8U7Z - chains K1 and K5 of the 15 polymer chains in the assembly; structure by electron microscopy, 2.97 A resolution.

# Chain K1 (and K5)
Molecule: BTB/POZ domain-containing protein KCTD5
From: Homo sapiens
Notes: chain K5 of this document is another copy of the same molecule, construct and numbering; everything in this record applies to it too
UniProt: Q9NXV2 (KCTD5_HUMAN); residue numbers follow UniProt; this construct covers 1-234
Amino-acid sequence (234 residues; each row starts with the number of its first residue):
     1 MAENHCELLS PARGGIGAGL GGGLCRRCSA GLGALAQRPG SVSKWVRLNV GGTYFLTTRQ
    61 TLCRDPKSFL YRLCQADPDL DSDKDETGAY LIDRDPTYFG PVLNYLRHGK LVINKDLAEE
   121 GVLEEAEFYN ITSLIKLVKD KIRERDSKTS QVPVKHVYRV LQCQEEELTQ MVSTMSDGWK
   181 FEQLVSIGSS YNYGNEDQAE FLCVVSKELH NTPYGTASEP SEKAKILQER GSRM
Not modelled in the structure: 1-151, 234
UniProt features mapped onto this chain:
  - modified residue: A2 (N-acetylalanine), S10 (Phosphoserine)
Reported in the primary citation:
  - mutagenesis - F128A, L161R: abolished catalytic activity (ubiquitylation activity)
  - mutagenesis - L209* (10-fold): decreased binding to Gbeta 
  - mutagenesis - L209*: decreased catalytic activity (activity)
  - mutagenesis - L161R: abolished catalytic activity with Guanine nucleotide-binding protein G(I)/G(S)/G(T) subunit beta-1
  - mutagenesis - L209* (10-fold): decreased binding to Guanine nucleotide-binding protein G(I)/G(S)/G(T) subunit beta-1
  - mutagenesis - L209*: decreased catalytic activity with Guanine nucleotide-binding protein G(I)/G(S)/G(T) subunit beta-1
  - mutagenesis - F128A: unchanged binding to Gbeta 

# Chain K1 / chain K5 interface
Contacting residue pairs (20):
  L168(K1) with V160(K5), hydrophobic; L202(K5), hydrophobic
  T169(K1) with V160(K5)
  V172(K1) with Y158(K5), hydrophobic; V160(K5), hydrophobic
  S173(K1) with Y158(K5); R159(K5)
  W179(K1) with Y158(K5)
  K180(K1) with Y158(K5)
  F181(K1) with Y158(K5), hydrogen bond (backbone-side chain); E182(K5); Q183(K5); V204(K5), hydrophobic
  L184(K1) with Q183(K5), hydrogen bond (backbone-side chain); V185(K5)
  Y193(K1) with Y193(K5)
  G194(K1) with Y193(K5)
  N195(K1) with S189(K5); S190(K5)
  F201(K1) with I187(K5), hydrophobic
Other interface residues (no listed pair), chain K1 (17 interface residues in all): D177, G178, Q183, S186, H210
Other interface residues (no listed pair), chain K5 (16 interface residues in all): P153, K155, S186, G188

# Summary
Chain K1 and chain K5 form an interface of 17 and 16 residues respectively, with 2 hydrogen bonds. Polar
contacts include F181(K1)-Y158(K5) and L184(K1)-Q183(K5). From the paper: F128A and L161R of chain K1 abolish
catalytic activity (ubiquitylation activity); L209* of chain K1 reduces binding to Gbeta.
Chain K1 and chain K5 are both BTB/POZ domain-containing protein KCTD5 (Homo sapiens); the structure,
KCTD5/Cullin3/Gbeta1gamma2 Complex: Local Refinment of KCTD5(CTD)/Gbeta1gamma2, was determined by electron
microscopy together with 8U80, 8U81, 8U82, 8U83 and 8U84 from the same study.
